Entry 2O24 (X-ray diffraction, 1.45 A resolution); this record covers chain A.

Chain A:
Molecule: Green fluorescent protein
Source organism: Aequorea victoria
Reference sequence: P42212 (GFP_AEQVI); residues 1002-1238 here correspond to UniProt positions 2-238 (UniProt number = residue number - 1000)
Chain sequence (242 residues; each row starts with the number of its first residue; note: 2 numbers in that range are skipped by the numbering (no residue carries them; nothing is unmodelled there)):
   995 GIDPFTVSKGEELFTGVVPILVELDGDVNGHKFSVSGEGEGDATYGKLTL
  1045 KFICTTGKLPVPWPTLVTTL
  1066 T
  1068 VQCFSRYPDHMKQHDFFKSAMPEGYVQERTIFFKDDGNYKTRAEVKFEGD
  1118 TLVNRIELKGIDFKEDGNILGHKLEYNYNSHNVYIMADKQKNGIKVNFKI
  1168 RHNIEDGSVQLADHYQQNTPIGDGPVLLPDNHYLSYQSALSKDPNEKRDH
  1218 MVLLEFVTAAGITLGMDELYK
Unresolved in the structure: 1231-1234, 1238
Sequence notes: cloning artifact (995-1001); engineered mutation Leu1064 (Phe64 in P42212), Tyr1203 (Thr203 in P42212), Leu1231 (His231 in P42212); chromophore (1066, 1066, 1066)
Modified residues: Thr1066 ({2-[(1R,2R)-1-amino-2-hydroxypropyl]-4-(4-hydroxybenzylidene)-5-oxo-4,5-dihydro-1H-imidazol-1-yl}acetic acid; CRO)
Covalent attachments: covalent link Leu1064-Thr1066; covalent link Thr1066-Val1068

Summary:
Chain A is Green fluorescent protein (Aequorea victoria); the structure, Spectroscopic and Structural Study of
the Heterotropic Linkage between Halide and Proton Ion Binding to Gfp ..., was determined by X-ray diffraction
(same publication as 2H6V, 2O29 and 2O2B).
